8QRD - chain A; structure by X-ray diffraction, 2.30 A resolution.

Chain A:
Protein: Cytochrome P-450
Organism: Streptomyces antibioticus
Reference sequence: Q59819 (Q59819_STRAT); numbering as in UniProt (aligned over 1-407)
Amino-acid sequence (410 residues; row label = number of the first residue in the row; numbers below 1 keep their minus sign (Gly-2 is residue -2)):
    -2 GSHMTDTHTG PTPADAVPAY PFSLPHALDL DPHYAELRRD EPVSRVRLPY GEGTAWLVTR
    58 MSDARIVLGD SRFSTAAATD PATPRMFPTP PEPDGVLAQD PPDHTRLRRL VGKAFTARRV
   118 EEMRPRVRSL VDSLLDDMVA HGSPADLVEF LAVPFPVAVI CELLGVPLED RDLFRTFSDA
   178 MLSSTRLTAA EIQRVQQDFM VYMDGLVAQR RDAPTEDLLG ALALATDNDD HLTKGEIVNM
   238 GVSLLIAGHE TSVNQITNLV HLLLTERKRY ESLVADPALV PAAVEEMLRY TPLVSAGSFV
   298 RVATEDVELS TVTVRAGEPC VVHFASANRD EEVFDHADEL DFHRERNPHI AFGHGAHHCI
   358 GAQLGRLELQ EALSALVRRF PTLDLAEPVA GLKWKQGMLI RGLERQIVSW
Disordered / not traced: -2 to 9
Construct notes: expression tag (-2 to 0)
Bound ions: heme Fe near Cys356 (its only coordinating residue here)
Residues lining bound ligands:
  - heme (HEM): Val93, Leu94, His101, Arg105, Phe112, Ile157, Met237, Ser240, Leu241, Ala244, Gly245, Thr248, Ser249, Gln252, Leu285, Leu290, Ser295, Phe296, Arg298, Phe321, Ala348, Phe349, Gly350, Ala353, His354, His355, Cys356, Ile357, Gly358, Leu361, Gly362, Leu366
  - testosterone (TES): Val93, Leu94, Leu179, Ser240, Ile243, Ala244, Thr248, Val291, Gly294, Ser295, Phe321, Leu396, Ile397
What the authors report for this chain:
  - binding site for testosterone: Glu89, Val93, Leu94, Leu179, Ser240, Ile243, Ala244, Thr248, Val291, Ala293, Gly294, Ser295, Phe296, Phe321, Leu396, Ile397

In short:
Chain A binds heme and testosterone. The paper reports a binding site for testosterone at Glu89, Val93 and
Leu94 among others.
Chain A is Cytochrome P-450 (Streptomyces antibioticus); the structure, OleP in complex with testosterone in
high salt crystallization conditions, was determined by X-ray diffraction together with 8QYI from the same
study.
